PDB entry 9CZM | electron microscopy, 2.57 A resolution | chains F and B of the 8 polymer chains in the assembly

== Chain F ==
Protein: Large-conductance Ca2+-activated K+ channel beta2 subunit, Calcium-activated potassium channel subunit beta-4
Organism: Homo sapiens
Reference sequence: chimeric construct of B5BNX0, Q86W47: residues 2-44 from B5BNX0 (B5BNX0_HUMAN) positions 2-44 (same numbers); residues 45-240 from Q86W47 positions 15-210 (UniProt number = residue number - 30)
Amino-acid sequence (239 residues; numbered 2 to 240; the number before each row is that of its first residue):
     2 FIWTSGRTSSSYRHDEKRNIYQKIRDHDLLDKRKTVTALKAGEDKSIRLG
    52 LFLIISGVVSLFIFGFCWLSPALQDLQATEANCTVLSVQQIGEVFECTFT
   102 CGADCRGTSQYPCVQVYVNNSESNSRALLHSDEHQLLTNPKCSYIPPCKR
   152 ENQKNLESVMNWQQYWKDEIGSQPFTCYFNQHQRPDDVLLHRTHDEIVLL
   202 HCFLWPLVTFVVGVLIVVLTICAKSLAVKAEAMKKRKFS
Not modelled in the structure: 2-35, 236-240
Disulfides: C84-C178, C98-C149, C102-C106, C114-C143
UniProt features mapped onto this chain:
  - glycosylation (N-linked (GlcNAc...) asparagine): N83, N120

== Chain B ==
Protein: Isoform 5 of Calcium-activated potassium channel subunit alpha-1
Organism: Homo sapiens
Reference sequence: Q12791 (KCMA1_HUMAN), isoform Q12791-5; residues 1-1056 here correspond to UniProt positions 66-1121 (UniProt number = residue number + 65)
Amino-acid sequence (1056 residues; row label = number of the first residue in the row):
     1 MDALIIPVTMEVPCDSRGQRMWWAFLASSMVTFFGGLFIILLWRTLKYLW
    51 TVCCHCGGKTKEAQKINNGSSQADGTLKPVDEKEEAVAAEVGWMTSVKDW
   101 AGVMISAQTLTGRVLVVLVFALSIGALVIYFIDSSNPIESCQNFYKDFTL
   151 QIDMAFNVFFLLYFGLRFIAANDKLWFWLEVNSVVDFFTVPPVFVSVYLN
   201 RSWLGLRFLRALRLIQFSEILQFLNILKTSNSIKLVNLLSIFISTWLTAA
   251 GFIHLVENSGDPWENFQNNQALTYWECVYLLMVTMSTVGYGDVYAKTTLG
   301 RLFMVFFILGGLAMFASYVPEIIELIGNRKKYGGSYSAVSGRKHIVVCGH
   351 ITLESVSNFLKDFLHKDRDDVNVEIVFLHNISPNLELEALFKRHFTQVEF
   401 YQGSVLNPHDLARVKIESADACLILANKYCADPDAEDASNIMRVISIKNY
   451 HPKIRIITQMLQYHNKAHLLNIPSWNWKEGDDAICLAELKLGFIAQSCLA
   501 QGLSTMLANLFSMRSFIKIEEDTWQKYYLEGVSNEMYTEYLSSAFVGLSF
   551 PTVCELCFVKLKLLMIAIEYKSANRESRILINPGNHLKIQEGTLGFFIAS
   601 DAKEVKRAFFYCKACHDDITDPKRIKKCGCKRLEDEQPSTLSPKKKQRNG
   651 GMRNSPNTSPKLMRHDPLLIPGNDQIDNMDSNVKKYDSTGMFHWCAPKEI
   701 EKVILTRSEAAMTVLSGHVVVCIFGDVSSALIGLRNLVMPLRASNFHYHE
   751 LKHIVFVGSIEYLKREWETLHNFPKVSILPGTPLSRADLRAVNINLCDMC
   801 VILSANQNNIDDTSLQDKECILASLNIKSMQFDDSIGVLQANSQGFTPPG
   851 MDRSSPDNSPVHGMLRQPSITTGVNIPIITELVNDTNVQFLDQDDDDDPD
   901 TELYLTQPFACGTAFAVSVLDSLMSATYFNDNILTLIRTLVTGGATPELE
   951 ALIAEENALRGGYSTPQTLANRDRCRVAQLALLDGPFADLGDGGCYGDLF
  1001 CKALKTYNMLCFGIYRLRDAHLSTPSQCTKRYVITNPPYEFELVPTDLIF
  1051 CLMQFD
Not modelled in the structure: 1-15, 55-90, 570-576, 616-680, 834-871, 1005-1009
Metal / ion sites: K+ site 1: T287, V288 (shared with 2 residues of chain A; 2 residues of chain C; 2 residues of chain D); K+ site 2: T287 (shared with 1 residue of chain A; 1 residue of chain C; 1 residue of chain D); K+ site 3: V288, G289 (shared with 2 residues of chain A; 2 residues of chain C; 2 residues of chain D); K+ site 4: Y290 (shared with 2 residues of chain A; 2 residues of chain C; 1 residue of chain D); Ca2+ site 1: D367, R514, S533, E535, S600; Mg2+: E374, E399; Ca2+ site 2: Q889, D892, D897
UniProt features mapped onto this chain:
  - region: L491 to F511 (Segment S7), L548 to I568 (Segment S8), C612 to H616 (Heme-binding motif)
  - motif: T287 to Y290 (Selectivity for potassium)
  - binding site (Mg(2+)): E374, Q397, E399
  - lipidation (S-palmitoyl cysteine): C53, C54, C56

== Interface between chain F and chain B ==
Contacting residue pairs - 20 pairs, chain F then chain B:
  L40(F) - R44(B)
  L40(F) - Y48(B)
  A42(F) - W176(B)  hydrophobic
  K46(F) - L179(B)
  F65(F) - W263(B)
  C68(F) - W263(B)  hydrophobic
  C68(F) - T298(B)
  W69(F) - P262(B)
  W69(F) - W263(B)  hydrophobic
  D196(F) - N265(B)
  V199(F) - P262(B)
  V199(F) - N265(B)
  V199(F) - F266(B)  hydrophobic
  C203(F) - P262(B)  hydrophobic
  C203(F) - W263(B)
  I217(F) - F34(B)  hydrophobic
  L220(F) - F38(B)  hydrophobic
  A231(F) - Y48(B)  hydrophobic
  A231(F) - V52(B)  hydrophobic
  M234(F) - V52(B)  hydrophobic
Other interface residues (no listed pair), chain F (21 interface residues in all): A39, G43, E44, S47, L50, L54, I64, A224
Other interface residues (no listed pair), chain B (18 interface residues in all): F33, L42, T45, D173, L175, L302

== Overview ==
21 residues of chain F and 18 residues of chain B are in contact. T287(B) and V288(B) coordinate K+ site 1.
V288(B) and G289(B) coordinate K+ site 3. From UniProt: 3 Mg2+-binding residues on chain B.
Chain F is Large-conductance Ca2+-activated K+ channel beta2 subunit, Calcium-activated potassium channel
subunit beta-4 and chain B is Isoform 5 of Calcium-activated potassium channel subunit alpha-1, both from Homo
sapiens; the structure, Ca2+ bound open-inactivated hSlo1 + beta2N-beta4 channel in nanodisc, was determined
by electron microscopy together with 9CZH, 9CZJ, 9CZK, 9CZO, 9CZQ, 9D18 and 9D19 from the same study.
